Entry 8WHY (electron microscopy, 2.70 A resolution); this record covers chains 5 and A of the 28 polymer chains in the assembly.

== Chain 5 ==
Name: 50S ribosomal protein L32
Source organism: Mycolicibacterium smegmatis MC2 155
UniProtKB: A0R3I9 (RL32_MYCS2); residue numbers follow UniProt; this construct covers 1-57
Amino-acid sequence (57 residues; each row starts with the number of its first residue):
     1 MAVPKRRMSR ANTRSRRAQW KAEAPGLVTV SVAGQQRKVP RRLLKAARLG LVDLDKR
Unresolved in the structure: 1, 56-57

== Chain A ==
Molecule: 23S rRNA
Source organism: Mycolicibacterium smegmatis MC2 155
Sequence (3119 nucleotides; numbered 2 to 3120; the number before each row is that of its first residue):
     2 AAGUGUUUAA GGGCGCAUGG UGGAUGCCUU GGCACUGGGA GCCGAUGAAG GACGUAGGAG
    62 GCUGCGAUAA GCCUCGGGGA GCUGUCAACC GAGCGUUGAU CCGAGGAUGU CCGAAUGGGG
   122 AAACCCGGCA CGAGUGAUGU CGUGUCACCA GGCGCUGAAU AUAUAGGCGU CUGGGGGGAA
   182 CGCGGGGAAG UGAAACAUCU CAGUACCCGU AGGAAGAGAA AACAAAAUGU GAUUCCGUGA
   242 GUAGUGGCGA GCGAAAGCGG AGGAUGGCUA AACCGUAUGC AUGUGAUACC GGGUAGGGGU
   302 UGUGUGUGCG GGGUUGUGGG ACCUAUCUUU CCGGCUCUAC CUGGCUGGAG GGCAGUGAGA
   362 AAAUGUUGUG GUUAGCGGAA AUGGCUUGGG AUGGCCUGCC GUAGACGGUG AGAGCCCGGU
   422 ACGUGAAAAC CCGACGUCUG UCUUGAUGGU GUUCCCGAGU AGCAGCGGGC CCGUGGAAUC
   482 UGCUGUGAAU CUGCCGGGAC CACCCGGUAA GCCUGAAUAC UUCCCAGUGA CCGAUAGCGG
   542 AUUAGUACCG UGAGGGAAUG GUGAAAAGUA CCCCGGGAGG GGAGUGAAAG AGUACCUGAA
   602 ACCGUGCGCU UACAAUCCGU CAGAGCCCUC GACGUGUCGU GGGGUGAUGG CGUGCCUUUU
   662 GAAGAAUGAG CCUGCGAGUC AGGGACAUGU CGCGAGGUUA ACCCGGGUGG GGUAGCCGCA
   722 GCGAAAGCGA GUCUGAAUAG GGCGUAUCCA CACAAGAGUG UGUGGUGUAG UGGUGUGUUC
   782 UGGACCCGAA GCGGAGUGAU CUACCCAUGG CCAGGGUGAA GCGCGGGUAA GACCGCGUGG
   842 AGGCCCGAAC CCACUUAGGU UGAAGACUGA GGGGAUGAGC UGUGGGUAGG GGUGAAAGGC
   902 CAAUCAAACU CCGUGAUAGC UGGUUCUCCC CGAAAUGCAU UUAGGUGCAG CGUCGCAUGU
   962 UUCUUGCCGG AGGUAGAGCU ACUGGAUGGC CGAUGGGCCC CACAGGGUUA CUGACGUCAG
  1022 CCAAACUCCG AAUGCCGGUA AGUCCAAGAG UGCGGCAGUG AGACGGCGGG GGAUAAGCUC
  1082 CGUGCGUCGA GAGGGAAACA GCCCAGAUCG CCGGCUAAGG CCCCUAAGCG UGUGCUAAGU
  1142 GGAAAAGGAU GUGCAGUCGC GAAGACAACC AGGAGGUUGG CUUAGAAGCA GCCACCCUUG
  1202 AAAGAGUGCG UAAUAGCUCA CUGGUCAAGU GAUUGUGCGC CGAUAAUGUA GCGGGGCUCA
  1262 AGCACACCGC CGAAGCCGCG GCAGCCAACG UGUUGGCUGG GUAGGGGAGC GUCCUGCAUC
  1322 CGGUGAAGCC GCCGAGUGAU CGAGUGGUGG AGGGUGUGGG AGUGAGAAUG CAGGCAUGAG
  1382 UAGCGAUUAG GCAAGUGAGA ACCUUGCCCG CCGAAAGACC AAGGGUUCCU GGGCCAGGCC
  1442 AGUCCGCCCA GGGUGAGUCG GGACCUAAGG CGAGGCCGAC AGGCGUAGUC GAUGGACAAC
  1502 GGGUUGAUAU UCCCGUACCC GUGUAUGUGC GUCCAUGAUG AAUCAGCGGU ACUAACCAUC
  1562 CAAAACCACC GUGACCGCAC CUUUCGGGGU GUGGCGUUGG UGGGGCUGCA UGGGACCUUC
  1622 GUUGGUAGUA GUCAAGCGAU GGGGUGACGC AGGAAGGUAG CCGUACCGGU CAGUGGUAAU
  1682 ACCGGGGUAA GCCUGUAGGG AGUCAGAUAG GUAAAUCCGU CUGGCAUAUA UCCUGAGAGG
  1742 UGAUGCAUAG CCGAGUGAGG CGAAUUCGGU GAUCCUAUGC UGCCGAGAAA AGCCUCUAGC
  1802 GAGGACAUAC ACGGCCCGUA CCCCAAACCA ACACAGGUGG UCAGGUAGAG AAUACUAAGG
  1862 CGUACGAGUG AACUAUGGUU AAGGAACUCG GCAAAAUGCC CCCGUAACUU CGGGAGAAGG
  1922 GGGACCCACA UGGCGUGUAA GCCUUUACGG CCCAAGCGUG AGUGGGUGGC ACAAACCAGU
  1982 GAGAAGCGAC UGUUUACUAA AAACACAGGU CCGUGCGAAG UCGCAAGACG AUGUAUACGG
  2042 ACUGACGCCU GCCCGGUGCU GGAAGGUUAA GAGGACCCGU UAACUCCCUU UGGGGGUGAA
  2102 GCGGAGAAUU UAAGCCCCAG UAAACGGCGG UGGUAACUAU AACCAUCCUA AGGUAGCGAA
  2162 AUUCCUUGUC GGGUAAGUUC CGACCUGCAC GAAUGGCGUA ACGACUUCUC AACUGUCUCA
  2222 ACCAUAGACU CGGCGAAAUU GCACUACGAG UAAAGAUGCU CGUUACGCGC GGCAGGACGA
  2282 AAAGACCCCG GGACCUUCAC UACAACUUGG UAUUGGUGCU CGAUACGGUU UGUGUAGGAU
  2342 AGGUGGGAGA CUGUGAAGCU CACACGCCAG UGUGGGUGGA GUCGUUGUUG AAAUACCACU
  2402 CUGAUCGUAU UGGGCCUCUA ACCUCGGACC GUAUAUCCGG UUCAGGGACA GUGCCUGGUG
  2462 GGUAGUUUAA CUGGGGCGGU UGCCUCCUAA AAUGUAACGG AGGCGCCCAA AGGUUCCCUC
  2522 AACCUGGACG GCAAUCAGGU GUUGAGUGUA AGUGCACAAG GGAGCUUGAC UGCGAGACGG
  2582 ACAUGUCGAG CAGGGACGAA AGUCGGGACU AGUGAUCCGG CACCUCUGAG UGGAAGGGGU
  2642 GUCGCUCAAC GGAUAAAAGG UACCCCGGGG AUAACAGGCU GAUCUUCCCC AAGAGUCCAU
  2702 AUCGACGGGA UGGUUUGGCA CCUCGAUGUC GGCUCGUCGC AUCCUGGGGC UGGAGCAGGU
  2762 CCCAAGGGUU GGGCUGUUCG CCCAUUAAAG CGGCACGCGA GCUGGGUUUA GAACGUCGUG
  2822 AGACAGUUCG GUCUCUAUCC GCCGCGCGCG UCAGAAGCUU GAGGAAACCU GUCCCUAGUA
  2882 CGAGAGGACC GGGACGGACG AACCUCUGGU AUACCAGUUG UCCCACCAGG GGCACGGCUG
  2942 GAUAGCCACG UUCGGACAGG AUAACCGCUG AAAGCAUCUA AGCGGGAAAC CUCUUCCAAG
  3002 ACCAGGCUUC UCACCCUCUA GGAGGGAUAA GGCCCCCCGC AGACCACGGG AUUGAUAGAC
  3062 CAGACCUGGA AGCCUAGUAA UAGGUGCAGG GAACUGGCAC UAACCGGCCG AAAACUUAC
Unresolved in the structure: 1171-1222, 1563-1607, 2697-2701

== How chain 5 and chain A interact ==
Pairs across the interface (83; chain 5 residue first):
  Ala2(5) with A2239(A), base contact; G2280(A), base contact; A2801(A), base contact; C2836(A), base contact; A2838(A), sugar contact; U2839(A), base contact
  Val3(5) with A2239(A), base contact; U2240(A), sugar contact; A2281(A), sugar contact; U2839(A), base contact
  Pro4(5) with G1379(A), sugar contact; A2239(A), base contact; U2240(A), hydrogen bond to the sugar; U2839(A), base contact
  Lys5(5) with U2240(A), sugar contact; U2241(A), sugar contact; A2278(A), base contact; C2279(A), salt bridge to the phosphate; G2280(A), sugar contact; A2281(A), salt bridge to the phosphate; U2839(A), base contact
  Arg6(5) with U2241(A), sugar contact; C2243(A), base contact; A2244(A), base contact; U2246(A), base contact; U2258(A), base contact
  Arg7(5) with G671(A), hydrogen bond to the sugar; C672(A), sugar contact; A1377(A), hydrogen bond to the sugar; U2241(A), hydrogen bond to the sugar; C2243(A), salt bridge to the phosphate
  Met8(5) with U1378(A), hydrogen bond to the sugar; G1379(A), phosphate contact; U2839(A), sugar contact
  Ser9(5) with A2244(A), phosphate contact; C2245(A), hydrogen bond to the phosphate
  Arg10(5) with G14(A), phosphate contact; C604(A), salt bridge to the phosphate
  Ala11(5) with G13(A), phosphate contact; G14(A), phosphate contact; C2245(A), phosphate contact
  Asn12(5) with A2244(A), sugar contact; C2245(A), sugar contact; U2246(A), phosphate contact; G2270(A), phosphate contact
  Thr13(5) with U1378(A), hydrogen bond to the phosphate; G1379(A), hydrogen bond to the phosphate
  Arg14(5) with G12(A), phosphate contact; G13(A), phosphate contact; C604(A), salt bridge to the phosphate; G605(A), salt bridge to the phosphate
  Ser15(5) with G12(A), sugar contact; G13(A), sugar contact; C2269(A), hydrogen bond to the phosphate; G2270(A), hydrogen bond to the phosphate
  Arg16(5) with G1379(A), salt bridge to the phosphate; A1380(A), sugar contact; G1381(A), salt bridge to the phosphate; G2270(A), hydrogen bond to the phosphate
  Arg17(5) with U1378(A), salt bridge to the phosphate; G1379(A), salt bridge to the phosphate; A1380(A), sugar contact; G1381(A), salt bridge to the phosphate
  Ala18(5) with G12(A), sugar contact
  Gln19(5) with C2269(A), hydrogen bond to the sugar; G2270(A), sugar contact
  Trp20(5) with G1381(A), base contact
  Lys21(5) with A11(A), phosphate contact; G12(A), salt bridge to the phosphate
  Leu27(5) with G3108(A), sugar contact
  Val28(5) with G3107(A), phosphate contact; G3108(A), sugar contact
  Thr29(5) with G3108(A), hydrogen bond to the phosphate
  Arg41(5) with C3036(A), hydrogen bond to the base; C3105(A), base contact; G3107(A), salt bridge to the phosphate
  Arg42(5) with C3036(A), hydrogen bond to the sugar; C3037(A), salt bridge to the phosphate
  Leu44(5) with C3105(A), base contact; G3107(A), sugar contact
  Lys45(5) with A3103(A), salt bridge to the phosphate; A3104(A), phosphate contact
  Arg48(5) with C3106(A), base contact
Also at the interface, not in a pair above, chain A (44 interface residues in all): C603, U1382, C2271, U2837, C2840

== Summary ==
The interface between chain 5 and chain A involves 28 residues on one side and 44 on the other; the contacts
include 15 hydrogen bonds and 15 salt bridges. Among the polar pairs are Arg41(5)-C3036(A), Pro4(5)-U2240(A)
and Arg7(5)-G671(A).
Chain 5 is 50S ribosomal protein L32 and chain A is 23S rRNA, both from Mycolicibacterium smegmatis MC2 155;
the structure, Cryo- EM structure of Mycobacterium smegmatis 50S ribosomal subunit (body 1) of 70S ribosome
and RafH, was determined by electron microscopy together with 8WHX, 8WI7, 8WI8, 8WI9, 8WIB, 8WIC, 8WID and
8WIF from the same study.
